4YBL - chains G and L of the 3 polymer chains in the assembly; structure by X-ray diffraction, 3.10 A resolution.

Chain G:
Name: Stabilized inner domain of clade A/E gp120
Source organism: Human immunodeficiency virus 1
Notes: engineered mutation(s): V65C, S115C
Amino-acid sequence (154 residues; row label = number of the first residue in the row; note: 297 numbers in that range are skipped by the numbering (no residue carries them; nothing is unmodelled there)):
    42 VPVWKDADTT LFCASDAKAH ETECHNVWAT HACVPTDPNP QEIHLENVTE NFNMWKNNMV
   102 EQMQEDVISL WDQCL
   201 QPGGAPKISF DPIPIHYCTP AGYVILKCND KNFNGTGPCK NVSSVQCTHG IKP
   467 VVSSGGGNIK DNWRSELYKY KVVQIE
Disordered / not traced: 42-49, 201-210, 231-232, 467-473, 492
Cystine bridges: Cys-54/Cys-74, Cys-65/Cys-115, Cys-218/Cys-247, Cys-228/Cys-239

Chain L:
Name: A32 antibody light chain
Source organism: Homo sapiens
Notes: antibody fragment or engineered binder
Amino-acid sequence (210 residues; each row starts with the number of its first residue; a row labelled like 27A-27C holds insertion residues (27A, then the next letters in order)):
     4 VLTQPPSASG SPGQSVTISC TGTS
27A-27C SDV
    28 GGYNYVSWYQ HHPGKAPKLI ISEVNNRPSG VPDRFSGSKS GNTASLTVSG LQAEDEAEYY
    88 CSSYTDIH
   95A N
    96 FVFGGGTKLT V
  106A L
   107 GQPKAAPSVT LFPPSSEELQ ANKATLVCLI SDFYPGAVTV AWKADSSPVK AGVETTTPSK
   167 QSNNKYAASS YLSLTPEQWK SHRSYSCQVT HEGSTVEKTV AP
Cystine bridges: Cys-23/Cys-88, Cys-134/Cys-193

Interface between chain G and chain L:
Contacting residue pairs - 9 pairs, chain G then chain L:
  Ala-60(G) / Ile-94(L)
  Thr-71(G) / His-95(L)
  His-72(G) / Tyr-30(L)  hydrogen bond
  His-72(G) / Tyr-32(L)  hydrogen bond (backbone-side chain)
  His-72(G) / Tyr-91(L)  hydrogen bond
  His-72(G) / Ile-94(L)
  Asp-113(G) / Asn-31(L)  hydrogen bond
  Gln-114(G) / Gly-29(L)
  Gln-114(G) / Tyr-30(L)
Other interface residues (no listed pair), chain G (7 interface residues in all): Trp-69, Ala-73
Other interface residues (no listed pair), chain L (8 interface residues in all): Asp-93

Summary:
Chain G and chain L form an interface of 7 and 8 residues respectively, with 4 hydrogen bonds. Among the polar
pairs are His-72(G)/Tyr-30(L), His-72(G)/Tyr-32(L) and His-72(G)/Tyr-91(L).
Here chain G is Stabilized inner domain of clade A/E gp120 (Human immunodeficiency virus 1) and chain L is A32
antibody light chain (Homo sapiens). Entry 4YBL (Crystal structure of the stabilized inner domain of clade A/E
HIV-1 gp120 in complex with the ...) was determined by X-ray diffraction (same publication as 5FCU and 4YC2).
